3CRI - chain A; structure by X-ray diffraction, 2.10 A resolution.

Chain A:
Molecule: Heparin-binding growth factor 1
Organism: Homo sapiens
UniProt: P05230 (FGF1_HUMAN); residues 2-140 here correspond to UniProt positions 17-155 (UniProt number = residue number + 15)
Amino-acid sequence (146 residues; numbered -1 to 140 plus 5 insertion-coded residues; 1 number in that range is skipped by the numbering (no residue carries it; nothing is unmodelled there); the number before each row is that of its first residue; a row labelled like 1C-1G holds insertion residues (1C, then the next letters in order); numbers below 1 keep their minus sign (His-1 is residue -1)):
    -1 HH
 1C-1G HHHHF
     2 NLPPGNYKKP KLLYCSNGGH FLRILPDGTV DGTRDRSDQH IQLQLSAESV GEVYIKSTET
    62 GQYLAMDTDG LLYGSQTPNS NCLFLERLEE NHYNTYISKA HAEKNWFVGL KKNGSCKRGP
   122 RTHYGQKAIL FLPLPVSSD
Unresolved in the structure: -1 to 0, 138-140
Construct notes: expression tag (-1 to 0, 1C-1F); engineered mutation Ser81 (Glu96 in P05230), Asn82 (Glu97 in P05230), Ala101 (Lys116 in P05230)
Curated features (UniProtKB/Swiss-Prot):
  - region: Lys112 to Lys128 (Heparin-binding)
  - motif: Lys9 to Lys12 (Nuclear localization signal)
  - binding site (heparin): Asn18

Overview:
From UniProt: heparin-binding residue Asn18.
Chain A is Heparin-binding growth factor 1 (Homo sapiens); the structure, Crystal structure of human
fibroblast growth factor-1 with mutations Glu81Ser, Glu82Asn and Lys101Ala, was determined by X-ray
diffraction together with 3CQA, 3CRG and 3CRH from the same study.
